9GMK - chains B and M of the 11 polymer chains in the assembly; structure by electron microscopy, 3.50 A resolution.

== Chain B ==
Name: Histone H4
Source organism: Homo sapiens
UniProt: P62805 (H4_HUMAN); residues 0-102 here correspond to UniProt positions 1-103 (UniProt number = residue number + 1)
Chain sequence (103 residues; row label = number of the first residue in the row; numbering starts at 0):
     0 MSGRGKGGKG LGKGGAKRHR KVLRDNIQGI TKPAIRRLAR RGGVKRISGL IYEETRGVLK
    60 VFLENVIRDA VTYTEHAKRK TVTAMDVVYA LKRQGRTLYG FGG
Unresolved in the structure: 0-19
Swiss-Prot annotation at these positions:
  - DNA-binding region: Lys-16 to Lys-20
  - modified residue: Ser-1 (N-acetylserine), Arg-3 (Asymmetric dimethylarginine), Lys-5 (N6-(2-hydroxyisobutyryl)lysine), Lys-8 (N6-(2-hydroxyisobutyryl)lysine), Lys-12 (N6-(2-hydroxyisobutyryl)lysine), Lys-16 (N6-(2-hydroxyisobutyryl)lysine), Lys-20 (N6,N6,N6-trimethyllysine), Lys-31 (N6-(2-hydroxyisobutyryl)lysine), Lys-44 (N6-(2-hydroxyisobutyryl)lysine), Ser-47 (Phosphoserine), Tyr-51 (Phosphotyrosine), Lys-59 (N6-(2-hydroxyisobutyryl)lysine), Lys-77 (N6-(2-hydroxyisobutyryl)lysine), Lys-79 (N6-(2-hydroxyisobutyryl)lysine), Thr-80 (Phosphothreonine), Tyr-88 (Phosphotyrosine), Lys-91 (N6-(2-hydroxyisobutyryl)lysine)
  - cross-link (Glycyl lysine isopeptide (Lys-Gly)): Lys-12 (interchain with G-Cter in SUMO2), Lys-20 (interchain with G-Cter in SUMO2), Lys-31 (interchain with G-Cter in SUMO2), Lys-59 (interchain with G-Cter in SUMO2), Lys-79 (interchain with G-Cter in SUMO2), Lys-91 (interchain with G-Cter in SUMO2)

== Chain M ==
Molecule: 148-nt DNA strand
Sequence (148 nucleotides; row label = number of the first residue in the row):
    26 AAAAAAAAAA TTGTATATAT CTGACACGTG CCTGGAGACT AGGGAGTAAT CCCCTTGGCG
    86 GTTAAAACGC GGGGGACAGC GCGTACGTGC GTTTAAGCGG TGCTAGAGCT GTCTACGACC
   146 AATTGAGCGG CCTCGGCACC GGGATTCT

== How chain B and chain M interact ==
Contacting residue pairs (10):
  Arg-35(B) / DG112(M)  salt bridge to the phosphate
  Arg-45(B) / DC111(M)  hydrogen bond to the phosphate
  Arg-45(B) / DG112(M)  salt bridge to the phosphate
  Ile-46(B) / DC111(M)  sugar contact
  Ile-46(B) / DG112(M)  phosphate contact
  Ser-47(B) / DC111(M)  phosphate contact
  Gly-48(B) / DC111(M)  hydrogen bond to the phosphate
  Lys-79(B) / DG131(M)  salt bridge to the phosphate
  Lys-79(B) / DA132(M)  hydrogen bond to the phosphate
  Thr-80(B) / DA132(M)  hydrogen bond to the phosphate
Other interface residues (no listed pair), chain B (9 interface residues in all): Lys-44, Arg-78

== Summary ==
9 residues of chain B face 4 of chain M across their interface; the contacts include 4 hydrogen bonds and 3
salt bridges. Polar pairs include Arg-45(B)/DC111(M), Gly-48(B)/DC111(M) and Lys-79(B)/DA132(M). From UniProt:
a DNA-binding region on chain B.
Here chain B is Histone H4 (Homo sapiens) and chain M is a 148-nt DNA strand. Entry 9GMK (SIRT7:H3K18DTU
nucleosome complex) was determined by electron microscopy together with 9GMR from the same study.
